Entry 6NMD (electron microscopy, 3.49 A resolution); this record covers chains A and G of the 3 polymer chains in the assembly.

# Chain A
Protein: Cpf1
Organism: Lachnospiraceae bacterium ND2006
UniProt: A0A182DWE3 (A0A182DWE3_9FIRM); residues 2-1227 here correspond to UniProt positions 3-1228 (UniProt number = residue number + 1)
Chain sequence (1227 residues; each row starts with the number of its first residue):
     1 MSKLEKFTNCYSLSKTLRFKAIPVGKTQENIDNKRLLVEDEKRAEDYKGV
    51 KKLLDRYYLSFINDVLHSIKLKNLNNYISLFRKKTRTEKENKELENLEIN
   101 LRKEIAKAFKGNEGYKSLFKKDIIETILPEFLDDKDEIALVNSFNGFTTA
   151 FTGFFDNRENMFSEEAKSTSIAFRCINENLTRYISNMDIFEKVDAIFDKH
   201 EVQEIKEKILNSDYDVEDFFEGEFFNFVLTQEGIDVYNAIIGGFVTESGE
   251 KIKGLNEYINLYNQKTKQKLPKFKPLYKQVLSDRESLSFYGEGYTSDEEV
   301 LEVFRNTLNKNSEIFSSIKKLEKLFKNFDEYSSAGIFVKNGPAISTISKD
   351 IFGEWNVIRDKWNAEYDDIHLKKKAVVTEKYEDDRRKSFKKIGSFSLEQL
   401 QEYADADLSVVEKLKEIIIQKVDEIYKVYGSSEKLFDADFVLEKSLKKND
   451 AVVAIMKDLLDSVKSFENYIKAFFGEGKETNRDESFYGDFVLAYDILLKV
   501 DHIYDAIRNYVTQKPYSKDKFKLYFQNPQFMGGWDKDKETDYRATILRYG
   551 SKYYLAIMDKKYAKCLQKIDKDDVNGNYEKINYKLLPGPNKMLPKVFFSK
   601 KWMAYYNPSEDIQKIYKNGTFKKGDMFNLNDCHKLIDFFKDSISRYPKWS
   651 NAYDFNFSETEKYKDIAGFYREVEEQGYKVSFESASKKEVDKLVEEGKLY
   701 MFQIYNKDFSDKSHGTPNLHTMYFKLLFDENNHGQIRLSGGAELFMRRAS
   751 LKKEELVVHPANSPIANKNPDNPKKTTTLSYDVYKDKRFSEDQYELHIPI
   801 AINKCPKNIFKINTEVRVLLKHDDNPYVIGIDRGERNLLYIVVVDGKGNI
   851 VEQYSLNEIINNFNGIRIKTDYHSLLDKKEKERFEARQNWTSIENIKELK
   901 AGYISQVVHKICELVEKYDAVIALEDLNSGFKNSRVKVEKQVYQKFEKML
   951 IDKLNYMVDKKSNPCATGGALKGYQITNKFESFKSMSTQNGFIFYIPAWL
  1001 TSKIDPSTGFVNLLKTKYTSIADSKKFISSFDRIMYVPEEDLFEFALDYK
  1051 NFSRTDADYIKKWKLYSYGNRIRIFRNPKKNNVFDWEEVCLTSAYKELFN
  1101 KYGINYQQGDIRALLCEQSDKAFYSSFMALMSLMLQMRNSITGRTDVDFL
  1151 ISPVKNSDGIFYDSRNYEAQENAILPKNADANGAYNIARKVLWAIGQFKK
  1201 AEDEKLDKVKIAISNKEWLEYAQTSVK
Unresolved in the structure: 131-134, 281-291, 1076-1085
Sequence notes: expression tag (1); conflict Asn112 (Ala113 in A0A182DWE3), Glu113 (Ala114 in A0A182DWE3), Phe131 (Ala132 in A0A182DWE3), Leu132 (Ala133 in A0A182DWE3), Gln264 (Ala265 in A0A182DWE3), Lys269 (Ala270 in A0A182DWE3), Val357 (Leu358 in A0A182DWE3), Arg1076 (Ala1077 in A0A182DWE3), Asn1077 (Ala1078 in A0A182DWE3), Pro1078 (Ala1079 in A0A182DWE3), Asp1085 (Ala1086 in A0A182DWE3)
Ion coordination: Mg2+: Thr716 (shared with A19(G) of chain G)

# Chain G
Molecule: crRNA
Sequence (40 nucleotides; row label = number of the first residue in the row):
     3 AAUUUCUACUAAGUGUAGAUGGAAAUUAGGUGCGCUUGGC
Unresolved in the structure: 28-42
Ion coordination: Mg2+: A19 (shared with Thr716(A) of chain A)

# Chain A / chain G interface
Pairs across the interface (86):
  Ser14(A) - G23(G)  hydrogen bond to the base
  Lys15(A) - G23(G)  salt bridge to the phosphate
  Thr16(A) - G23(G)  hydrogen bond to the sugar
  Thr16(A) - G24(G)  sugar contact
  Arg18(A) - U6(G)  sugar contact
  Arg18(A) - U7(G)  hydrogen bond to the sugar
  Arg18(A) - G24(G)  salt bridge to the phosphate
  Phe19(A) - U6(G)  sugar contact
  Lys20(A) - U6(G)  salt bridge to the phosphate
  Lys514(A) - U9(G)  salt bridge to the phosphate
  Tyr516(A) - C8(G)  hydrogen bond to the phosphate
  Lys520(A) - A25(G)  salt bridge to the phosphate
  Tyr705(A) - G17(G)  phosphate contact
  Asn706(A) - U6(G)  phosphate contact
  Lys707(A) - U5(G)  sugar contact
  Lys707(A) - U6(G)  hydrogen bond to the phosphate
  Lys707(A) - U18(G)  salt bridge to the phosphate
  Ser710(A) - G17(G)  phosphate contact
  Lys712(A) - U16(G)  salt bridge to the phosphate
  Ser713(A) - U18(G)  phosphate contact
  His714(A) - A14(G)  salt bridge to the phosphate
  His714(A) - G17(G)  sugar contact
  His714(A) - U18(G)  hydrogen bond to the phosphate
  Gly715(A) - U18(G)  phosphate contact
  Gly715(A) - A19(G)  phosphate contact
  Thr716(A) - A19(G)  hydrogen bond to the phosphate
  Thr716(A) - G20(G)  phosphate contact
  Asn718(A) - U6(G)  hydrogen bond to the base
  Asn718(A) - U7(G)  base contact
  Asn718(A) - A21(G)  hydrogen bond to the base
  His720(A) - U22(G)  hydrogen bond to the base
  His720(A) - G23(G)  phosphate contact
  Glu743(A) - G24(G)  base contact
  Glu743(A) - A25(G)  sugar contact
  Phe745(A) - A25(G)  sugar contact
  Arg747(A) - U7(G)  salt bridge to the phosphate
  His759(A) - A3(G)  hydrogen bond to the sugar
  Ile765(A) - A3(G)  base contact
  Ala766(A) - A3(G)  hydrogen bond to the base
  Asn767(A) - A3(G)  hydrogen bond to the base
  Asn767(A) - U12(G)  hydrogen bond to the phosphate
  Lys768(A) - A3(G)  salt bridge to the phosphate
  Lys768(A) - U12(G)  hydrogen bond to the phosphate
  Asn769(A) - C11(G)  phosphate contact
  Asn769(A) - U12(G)  hydrogen bond to the phosphate
  Asn772(A) - A13(G)  hydrogen bond to the phosphate
  Lys774(A) - A13(G)  phosphate contact
  Lys774(A) - G15(G)  base contact
  Thr777(A) - U12(G)  sugar contact
  Thr777(A) - A13(G)  phosphate contact
  Thr777(A) - G15(G)  base contact
  Leu779(A) - A4(G)  base contact
  Tyr781(A) - A4(G)  hydrogen bond to the base
  Tyr781(A) - G15(G)  hydrogen bond to the phosphate
  Tyr781(A) - U16(G)  stacking on the base
  Val783(A) - A4(G)  base contact
  Lys785(A) - A4(G)  salt bridge to the phosphate
  Asp786(A) - A4(G)  phosphate contact
  Lys787(A) - U5(G)  phosphate contact
  Arg788(A) - U5(G)  hydrogen bond to the phosphate
  Arg788(A) - U7(G)  phosphate contact
  Arg788(A) - C8(G)  salt bridge to the phosphate
  Gln793(A) - U6(G)  hydrogen bond to the phosphate
  Gln793(A) - U7(G)  hydrogen bond to the phosphate
  His797(A) - G24(G)  hydrogen bond to the sugar
  Asn861(A) - A13(G)  hydrogen bond to the base
  Asn861(A) - A19(G)  hydrogen bond to the sugar
  Phe863(A) - A13(G)  base contact
  Phe863(A) - A19(G)  sugar contact
  Thr870(A) - A10(G)  sugar contact
  Tyr872(A) - A10(G)  hydrogen bond to the sugar
  Leu875(A) - A10(G)  phosphate contact
  Lys879(A) - A10(G)  salt bridge to the phosphate
  Glu898(A) - U9(G)  sugar contact
  Leu899(A) - A10(G)  sugar contact
  Gly902(A) - U9(G)  sugar contact
  Ser905(A) - G20(G)  hydrogen bond to the base
  Ser905(A) - A21(G)  hydrogen bond to the sugar
  Gln906(A) - U9(G)  base contact
  Gln906(A) - G20(G)  sugar contact
  His909(A) - G20(G)  sugar contact
  Lys953(A) - A21(G)  phosphate contact
  Lys953(A) - U22(G)  salt bridge to the phosphate
  Lys960(A) - G20(G)  salt bridge to the phosphate
  Lys960(A) - A21(G)  phosphate contact
  Lys961(A) - G20(G)  salt bridge to the phosphate
Also at the interface, not in a pair above, chain A (63 interface residues in all): Leu719, Thr778, Tyr784, Phe789, Glu795, Met949, Asp952

# Overview
63 residues of chain A face 23 of chain G across their interface; the contacts include 28 hydrogen bonds, 16
salt bridges and 1 aromatic stacking contact. Polar contacts include Ser14(A)-G23(G), Asn718(A)-U6(G) and
Asn718(A)-A21(G). The Mg2+ site is built by Thr716(A) and A19(G).
Chain A is Cpf1 (Lachnospiraceae bacterium ND2006) and chain G is crRNA; the structure, cryo-EM Structure of
the LbCas12a-crRNA-AcrVA1 complex, was determined by electron microscopy, deposited together with 6NM9, 6NMA,
6NMC, 6NME and 6OMV.
